5W5C - chains C and D of the 6 polymer chains in the assembly; structure by X-ray diffraction, 1.85 A resolution.

== Chain C ==
Protein: Synaptosomal-associated protein 25
Organism: Rattus norvegicus
UniProt: P60881 (SNP25_RAT), isoform P60881-2; numbering as in UniProt (aligned over 7-83)
Amino-acid sequence (77 residues; row label = number of the first residue in the row):
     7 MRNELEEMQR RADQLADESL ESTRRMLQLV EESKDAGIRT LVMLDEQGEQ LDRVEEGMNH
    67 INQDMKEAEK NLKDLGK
Not modelled in the structure: 7-9, 75-83

== Chain D ==
Protein: Synaptosomal-associated protein 25
Organism: Rattus norvegicus
UniProt: P60881 (SNP25_RAT), isoform P60881-2; numbering as in UniProt (aligned over 141-204)
Amino-acid sequence (65 residues; each row starts with the number of its first residue):
   140 MARENEMDEN LEQVSGIIGN LRHMALDMGN EIDTQNRQID RIMEKADSNK TRIDEANQRA
   200 TKMLG
Not modelled in the structure: 140, 196-204
Sequence notes: initiating methionine (140)
Swiss-Prot annotation at these positions:
  - site ((Microbial infection) Cleavage): Arg180, Ile181, Gln197, Arg198
  - modified residue (Phosphoserine): Ser154, Ser187

== Chain C / chain D interface ==
Residue-residue contacts (41):
  Ala22(C) with Met146(D)
  Ser25(C) with Met146(D)
  Leu26(C) with Glu145(D); Met146(D)
  Thr29(C) with Met146(D); Asn149(D), hydrogen bond; Leu150(D)
  Arg30(C) with Glu145(D), salt bridge; Asn149(D)
  Met32(C) with Val153(D), hydrophobic
  Leu33(C) with Asn149(D); Gln152(D); Val153(D), hydrophobic
  Val36(C) with Ile156(D), hydrophobic; Ile157(D), hydrophobic
  Glu37(C) with Ile156(D)
  Lys40(C) with Leu160(D); Met163(D)
  Gly43(C) with Met163(D); Met167(D)
  Ile44(C) with Met163(D)
  Leu47(C) with Met167(D), hydrophobic
  Leu50(C) with Gln174(D), hydrogen bond (backbone-side chain)
  Gly54(C) with Gln174(D)
  Leu57(C) with Gln174(D); Gln177(D); Ile178(D), hydrophobic; Ile181(D)
  Asp58(C) with Gln177(D), hydrogen bond
  Val60(C) with Ile181(D), hydrophobic
  Glu61(C) with Gln177(D), hydrogen bond; Arg180(D), salt bridge; Ile181(D)
  Met64(C) with Ala185(D), hydrophobic; Asn188(D)
  Ile67(C) with Asn188(D)
  Asn68(C) with Asn188(D)
  Met71(C) with Arg191(D), hydrogen bond (backbone-side chain); Ile192(D), hydrophobic
  Lys72(C) with Arg191(D)
  Ala74(C) with Arg191(D), hydrogen bond (backbone-side chain)
Interface residues without a listed pair, chain C (27 interface residues in all): Ser39, Thr46
Interface residues without a listed pair, chain D (25 interface residues in all): Arg142, Asp166, Glu170, Ile171, Lys184

== Overview ==
27 residues of chain C and 25 residues of chain D are in contact; the contacts include 6 hydrogen bonds and 2
salt bridges. Polar contacts include Arg30(C)-Glu145(D), Glu61(C)-Arg180(D) and Thr29(C)-Asn149(D).
Chain C is Synaptosomal-associated protein 25 and chain D is Synaptosomal-associated protein 25, both from
Rattus norvegicus; the structure, Crystal structure of the primed SNARE-Complexin-Synaptotagmin-1 C2AB
complex, was determined by X-ray diffraction (same publication as 5W5D).
